7XPL - chains E and I of the 8 polymer chains in the assembly; structure by X-ray diffraction, 2.21 A resolution.

== Chain E ==
Protein: Fibrillarin-like rRNA/tRNA 2'-O-methyltransferase
From: Saccharolobus solfataricus 98/2
Notes: EC 2.1.1.-
UniProt: D0KTQ8 (D0KTQ8_SACS9); residues 1-232 here = UniProt positions 1-232
Sequence (232 residues; each row starts with the number of its first residue):
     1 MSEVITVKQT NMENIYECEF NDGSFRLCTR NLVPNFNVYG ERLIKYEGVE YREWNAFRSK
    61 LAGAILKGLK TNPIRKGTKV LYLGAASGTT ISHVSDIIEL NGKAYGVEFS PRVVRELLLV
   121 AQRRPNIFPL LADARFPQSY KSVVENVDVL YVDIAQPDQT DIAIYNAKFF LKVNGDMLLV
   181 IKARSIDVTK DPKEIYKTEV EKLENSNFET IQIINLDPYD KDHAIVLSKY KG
Not modelled in the structure: 1
Ligand contacts: S-adenosylhomocysteine (SAH): Arg-58, Lys-60, Tyr-82, Gly-84, Ala-85, Ala-86, Thr-89, Thr-90, Val-107, Glu-108, Phe-109, Ser-110, Ala-132, Asp-133, Ala-134, Arg-135, Asp-153, Ile-154, Ala-155, Gln-156, Lys-182

== Chain I ==
Molecule: 11-nt RNA strand
Sequence (11 nucleotides; each row starts with the number of its first residue):
     1 CCAUGAGUGU U

== Interface between chain E and chain I ==
Contacting residue pairs (23; chain E residue first):
  Tyr-39(E) / G7(I)  phosphate contact
  Phe-57(E) / G5(I)  phosphate contact
  Arg-58(E) / G5(I)  phosphate contact
  Arg-58(E) / A6(I)  salt bridge to the phosphate
  Arg-58(E) / G7(I)  salt bridge to the phosphate
  Lys-60(E) / U4(I)  hydrogen bond to the sugar
  Lys-60(E) / G5(I)  sugar contact
  Ser-87(E) / G5(I)  sugar contact
  Ser-87(E) / A6(I)  sugar contact
  Thr-89(E) / G5(I)  phosphate contact
  Thr-89(E) / A6(I)  hydrogen bond to the phosphate
  Lys-182(E) / U4(I)  hydrogen bond to the sugar
  Arg-184(E) / C2(I)  sugar contact
  Arg-184(E) / A3(I)  sugar contact
  Ser-185(E) / A3(I)  base contact
  Val-188(E) / C2(I)  base contact
  Asp-220(E) / U4(I)  phosphate contact
  Asp-220(E) / G5(I)  phosphate contact
  Lys-221(E) / A3(I)  hydrogen bond to the sugar
  Lys-221(E) / U4(I)  hydrogen bond to the phosphate
  Asp-222(E) / A3(I)  sugar contact
  His-223(E) / A3(I)  hydrogen bond to the sugar
  His-223(E) / U4(I)  sugar contact
Also at the interface, not in a pair above, chain E (16 interface residues in all): Val-38, Ala-86

== In short ==
16 residues of chain E and 6 residues of chain I are in contact, with 6 hydrogen bonds and 2 salt bridges.
Polar contacts include Lys-60(E)/U4(I), Lys-182(E)/U4(I) and Lys-221(E)/A3(I). Chain E binds
S-adenosylhomocysteine.
Here chain E is Fibrillarin-like rRNA/tRNA 2'-O-methyltransferase (Saccharolobus solfataricus 98/2) and chain
I is an 11-nt RNA strand. Entry 7XPL (Crystal structure of a C/D-free RNA-guided RNA 2'-O-methyltransferase)
was determined by X-ray diffraction.
